PDB entry 6ECQ | X-ray diffraction, 2.70 A resolution | chains A and B

== Chain A (and B) ==
Name: Methylenetetrahydrofolate dehydrogenase cyclohydrolase
Source organism: Homo sapiens
Notes: EC 1.5.1.5, 3.5.4.9, 6.3.4.3; chain B of this document is another copy of the same molecule, construct and numbering; everything in this record applies to it too
Reference sequence: P11586 (C1TC_HUMAN); residue numbers follow UniProt; this construct covers 1-296
Chain sequence (296 residues; numbered 1 to 296; the number before each row is that of its first residue):
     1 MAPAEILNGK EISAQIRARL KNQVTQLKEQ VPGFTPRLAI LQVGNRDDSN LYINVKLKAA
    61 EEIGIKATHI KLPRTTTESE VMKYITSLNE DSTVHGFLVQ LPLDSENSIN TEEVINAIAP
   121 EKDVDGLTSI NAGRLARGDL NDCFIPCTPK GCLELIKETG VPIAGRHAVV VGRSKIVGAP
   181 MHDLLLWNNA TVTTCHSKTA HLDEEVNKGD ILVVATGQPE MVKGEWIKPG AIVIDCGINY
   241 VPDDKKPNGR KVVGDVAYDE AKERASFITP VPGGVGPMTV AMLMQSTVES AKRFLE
Disordered / not traced: 1, 243-250 (chain B: 1)
Ligand contacts:
  - NADP (LUD; N-{4-[(6aR)-3-amino-1,9-dioxo-1,2,5,6,6a,7-hexahydroimidazo[1,5-f]pteridin-8(9H)-yl]benzene-1-carbonyl}-L-glutamic acid): K10, Y52, V55, K56, V99, Q100, L101, D125, L127, I238, P272, G273, G274, G276, P277, T279, V280
  - NADP (NAP; NADP nicotinamide-adenine-dinucleotide phosphate): T148, V171, G172, R173, S174, I176, V177, H196, S197, L202, A215, T216, G217, Q218, M221, C236, G237, I238, N239, D255, V275, G276, T279
Curated features (UniProtKB/Swiss-Prot):
  - active site: K56
  - binding site (substrate): Y52 to K56, V99 to L101, P272 to G276
  - binding site (NADP(+)): G172 to S174, S197
  - modified residue: M1 (N-acetylmethionine)
Reported in the primary citation:
  - binding site for NADP: K56, L101, D125, G273

== Chain A / chain B interface ==
Contacting residue pairs - 61 pairs, chain A then chain B:
  E112(A) - R134(B)  salt bridge
  E112(A) - D139(B)
  S129(A) - S129(B)
  S129(A) - I130(B)
  S129(A) - G133(B)
  S129(A) - R134(B)
  I130(A) - I130(B)  hydrophobic
  A132(A) - R137(B)
  G133(A) - S129(B)
  G133(A) - G133(B)
  R134(A) - S129(B)
  L135(A) - R137(B)
  A136(A) - A136(B)  hydrophobic
  R137(A) - A132(B)
  R137(A) - L135(B)
  R137(A) - A136(B)
  R137(A) - K175(B)
  R137(A) - A179(B)
  R137(A) - P180(B)
  R137(A) - D183(B)  salt bridge
  D139(A) - K175(B)  salt bridge
  G165(A) - K198(B)
  H167(A) - E205(B)  salt bridge
  R173(A) - L186(B)  hydrogen bond (side chain-backbone)
  R173(A) - W187(B)
  R173(A) - N189(B)  hydrogen bond
  K175(A) - R137(B)
  K175(A) - D139(B)  salt bridge
  A179(A) - R137(B)
  P180(A) - R137(B)
  H182(A) - H182(B)  hydrogen bond
  H182(A) - T194(B)  hydrogen bond
  D183(A) - R137(B)  salt bridge
  L186(A) - R173(B)  hydrogen bond (backbone-side chain)
  L186(A) - T194(B)
  L186(A) - H196(B)
  W187(A) - R173(B)
  N189(A) - R173(B)  hydrogen bond
  N189(A) - H196(B)
  N189(A) - K198(B)
  A190(A) - H196(B)  hydrogen bond (backbone-side chain)
  T191(A) - T193(B)
  T191(A) - T194(B)
  T191(A) - T199(B)  hydrogen bond
  T191(A) - E205(B)
  V192(A) - V192(B)
  V192(A) - T193(B)
  V192(A) - T194(B)  hydrogen bond (backbone-backbone)
  T193(A) - T191(B)
  T193(A) - V192(B)
  T193(A) - T193(B)  hydrogen bond
  T194(A) - L186(B)
  T194(A) - T191(B)
  T194(A) - V192(B)  hydrogen bond (backbone-backbone)
  H196(A) - N189(B)
  H196(A) - A190(B)  hydrogen bond (side chain-backbone)
  K198(A) - G165(B)
  K198(A) - N189(B)
  T199(A) - T191(B)  hydrogen bond
  A200(A) - G165(B)
  E205(A) - H167(B)  salt bridge
Other interface residues (no listed pair), chain A (32 interface residues in all): C195
Other interface residues (no listed pair), chain B (31 interface residues in all): C195, A200

== Summary ==
32 residues of chain A face 31 of chain B across their interface, with 13 hydrogen bonds and 7 salt bridges.
Among the polar pairs are E112(A)-R134(B), R137(A)-D183(B) and D139(A)-K175(B). Ligands of chain A: NADP. The
paper reports a binding site for NADP at K56(A), L101(A) and D125(A) among others.
Chain A and chain B are both Methylenetetrahydrofolate dehydrogenase cyclohydrolase (Homo sapiens); the
structure, The human methylenetetrahydrofolate dehydrogenase/cyclohydrolase (FolD) complexed with NADP and
inhibitor LY345899, was determined by X-ray diffraction, deposited together with 6ECP and 6ECR.
